1O03 - chain A; structure by X-ray diffraction, 1.40 A resolution.

# Chain A
Name: beta-phosphoglucomutase
Organism: Lactococcus lactis
Notes: EC 5.4.2.6
UniProtKB: P71447 (PGMB_LACLA); residues 1-221 here = UniProt positions 1-221
Sequence (221 residues; numbered 1 to 221; the number before each row is that of its first residue):
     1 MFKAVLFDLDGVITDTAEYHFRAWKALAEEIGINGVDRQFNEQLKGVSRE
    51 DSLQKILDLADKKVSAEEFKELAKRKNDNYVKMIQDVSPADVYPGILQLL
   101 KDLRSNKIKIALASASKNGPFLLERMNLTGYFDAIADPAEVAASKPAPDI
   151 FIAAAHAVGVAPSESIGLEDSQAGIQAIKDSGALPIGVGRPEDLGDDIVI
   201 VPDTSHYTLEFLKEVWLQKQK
Curated features (UniProtKB/Swiss-Prot):
  - active site: Asp8 (Nucleophile), Asp10 (Proton donor/acceptor)
  - binding site (Mg(2+)): Asp8, Asp10, Asp170
  - binding site (beta-D-glucose 6-phosphate): Asp10, Gly46, Val47, Arg49, Ser116, Lys117, Asn118
  - site (Important for catalytic activity and assists the phosphoryl transfer reaction to Asp8 by balancing charge and orienting the reacting groups): Ser114, Lys145
  - modified residue: Asp8 (4-aspartylphosphate)
  - mutagenesis: Asp8 (D8A/E: Inactive), Asp10 (D10A/E/N/S: Inactive), Thr16 (T16P: 500-fold reduction in the rate constant for Asp-8 phosphorylation by beta-G1,6bisP ...), His20 (H20A: Impairs Asp-8 phosphorylation by beta-G1,6bisP and phosphoryl transfer from the phospho-Asp8 to the substrate beta-G1P ...), Lys45 (K45A: 20'000-fold decrease in catalytic efficiency), Gly46 (G46A: 1'000'000-fold decrease in catalytic efficiency; G46P: 100'000-fold decrease in catalytic efficiency; G46V: 10'000-fold decrease in catalytic efficiency), Arg49 (R49K: 1'000'000-fold decrease in catalytic efficiency), Ser52 (S52A: Wild-type activity), Lys76 (K76A: 100-fold reduction in the conversion of beta-G1P to G6P in the presence of beta-G1,6bisP), Asp170 (D170A: Impaired, but active with an increase in the affinity for G1P)
Ion coordination: Mg2+: Asp8, Asp10, Asp170 (together with 1,6-di-O-phosphono-alpha-D-glucopyranose)
Residues lining bound ligands: 1,6-di-O-phosphono-alpha-D-glucopyranose (G16): Asp8, Leu9, Asp10, His20, Trp24, Leu44, Lys45, Gly46, Val47, Ser48, Arg49, Ser52, Lys76, Asn77, Tyr80, Ala113, Ser114, Ala115, Ser116, Lys117, Asn118, Lys145, Asp170

# Overview
Ligands of chain A: 1,6-di-O-phosphono-alpha-D-glucopyranose. The Mg2+ site is built by Asp8, Asp10 and
Asp170. UniProt lists active-site residues Asp8 and Asp10, 3 Mg2+-binding residues, 7 beta-D-glucose
6-phosphate-binding residues and 10 mutagenesis sites.
Chain A is beta-phosphoglucomutase (Lactococcus lactis); the structure, Structure of Pentavalent Phosphorous
Intermediate of an Enzyme Catalyzed Phosphoryl transfer Reaction observed on cocrystallization with ..., was
determined by X-ray diffraction, deposited together with 1O08.
